PDB entry 8ASC | X-ray diffraction, 2.95 A resolution | chains O and Q of the 18 polymer chains in the assembly

Chain O:
Name: X-ray repair cross-complementing protein 6
Source organism: Homo sapiens
Notes: EC 3.6.4.-, 4.2.99.-
Reference sequence: P12956 (XRCC6_HUMAN); residues 1-544 here = UniProt positions 1-544
Amino-acid sequence (544 residues; row label = number of the first residue in the row):
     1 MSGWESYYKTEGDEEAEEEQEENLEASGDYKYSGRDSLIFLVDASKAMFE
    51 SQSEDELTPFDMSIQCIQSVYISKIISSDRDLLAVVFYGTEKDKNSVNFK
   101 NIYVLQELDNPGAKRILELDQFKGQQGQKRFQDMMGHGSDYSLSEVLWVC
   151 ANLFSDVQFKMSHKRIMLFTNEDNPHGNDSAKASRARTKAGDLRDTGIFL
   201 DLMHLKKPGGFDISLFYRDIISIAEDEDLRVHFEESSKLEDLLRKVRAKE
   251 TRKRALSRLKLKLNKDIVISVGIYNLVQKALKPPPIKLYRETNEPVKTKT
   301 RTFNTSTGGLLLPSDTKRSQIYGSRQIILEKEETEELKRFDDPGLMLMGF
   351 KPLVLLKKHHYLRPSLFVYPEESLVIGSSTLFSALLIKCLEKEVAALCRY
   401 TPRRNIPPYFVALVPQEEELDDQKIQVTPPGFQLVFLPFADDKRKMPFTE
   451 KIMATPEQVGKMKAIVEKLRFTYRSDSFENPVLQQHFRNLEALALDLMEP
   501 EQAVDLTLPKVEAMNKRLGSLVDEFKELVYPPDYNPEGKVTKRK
Not modelled in the structure: 1-32, 224-228, 536-544
Curated features (UniProtKB/Swiss-Prot):
  - active site: Lys31 (Schiff-base intermediate with DNA)
  - modified residue: Ser2 (N-acetylserine), Ser6 (Phosphoserine), Ser27 (Phosphoserine), Lys31 (N6-acetyllysine), Ser51 (Phosphoserine), Ser306 (Phosphoserine), Lys317 (N6-acetyllysine), Lys331 (N6-acetyllysine), Lys338 (N6-acetyllysine), Thr455 (Phosphothreonine), Lys461 (N6-acetyllysine), Ser477 (Phosphoserine), Ser520 (Phosphoserine), Lys539 (N6-acetyllysine), Lys542 (N6-acetyllysine), Lys544 (N6-acetyllysine)
  - cross-link (Glycyl lysine isopeptide (Lys-Gly)): Lys287 (interchain with G-Cter in SUMO2), Lys317 (interchain with G-Cter in SUMO2)
  - mutagenesis: Lys31 (K31A: Diminishes the ability to form a Schiff base. Abolishes adduct formation; when associated with A-160 and A-164), Lys160 (K160A: Abolishes adduct formation; when associated with A-31 and A-160), Lys164 (K164A: Abolishes adduct formation; when associated with A-31 and A-164), Lys539 (K539Q: Complete loss of suppression of BAX-induced apoptosis; K539R: No effect on suppression of BAX-induced apoptosis), Lys542 (K542Q: Complete loss of suppression of BAX-induced apoptosis; K542R: No effect on suppression of BAX-induced apoptosis), Lys544 (K544R: No effect on suppression of BAX-induced apoptosis)
Reported in the primary citation:
  - mutagenesis - H163A, R165E, F471E, R517E: decreased co-localization with Protein PAXX

Chain Q:
Molecule: 30-nt DNA strand
Sequence (30 nucleotides; row label = number of the first residue in the row; numbering starts at 0):
     0 CGGATCGAGGGCCCGATATCTAGAGGGATC
Not modelled in the structure: 20-29

Chain O / chain Q interface:
Contacting residue pairs - 8 pairs, chain O then chain Q:
  Thr251(O) - DA3(Q)  phosphate contact
  Arg254(O) - DG1(Q)  base contact
  Arg254(O) - DG2(Q)  base contact
  Leu256(O) - DT4(Q)  sugar contact
  Asn275(O) - DT4(Q)  hydrogen bond to the phosphate
  Gln278(O) - DT4(Q)  phosphate contact
  Gln278(O) - DC5(Q)  phosphate contact
  Lys338(O) - DA7(Q)  phosphate contact
Also at the interface, not in a pair above, chain O (7 interface residues in all): Arg363
Also at the interface, not in a pair above, chain Q (7 interface residues in all): DG6

Summary:
The chain O/chain Q interface involves 7 residues from each chain, with 1 hydrogen bond. The hydrogen-bonded
pair is Asn275(O)-DT4(Q). Curated annotation (UniProt) lists active-site residue Lys31(O) and 6 mutagenesis
sites on chain O. The paper reports that H163A, R165E and F471E of chain O, among others, reduce
co-localization with Protein PAXX.
Here chain O is X-ray repair cross-complementing protein 6 (Homo sapiens) and chain Q is a 30-nt DNA strand.
Entry 8ASC (Ku70/80 binds to the Ku-binding motif of PAXX) was determined by X-ray diffraction (same
publication as 7ZYG, 8BH3, 8BHV, 8BHY and 7ZWA).
